4NU2 - chain A; structure by X-ray diffraction, 2.10 A resolution.

Chain A:
Protein: Antifreeze protein
Source organism: Flavobacterium frigoris PS1
UniProt: H7FWB6 (H7FWB6_9FLAO); residue numbers follow UniProt; this construct covers 29-276
Sequence (248 residues; row label = number of the first residue in the row):
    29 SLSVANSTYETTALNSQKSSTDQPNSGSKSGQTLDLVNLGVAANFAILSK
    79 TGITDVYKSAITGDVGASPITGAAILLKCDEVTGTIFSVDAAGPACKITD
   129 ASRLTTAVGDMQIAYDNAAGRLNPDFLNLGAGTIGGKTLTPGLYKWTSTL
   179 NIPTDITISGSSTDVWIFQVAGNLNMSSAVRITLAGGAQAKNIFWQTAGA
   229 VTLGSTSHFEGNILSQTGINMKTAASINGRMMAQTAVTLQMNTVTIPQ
Not modelled in the structure: 29-60
Disulfides: Cys107-Cys124
From the paper describing this entry:
  - contacts within the chain: Tyr143-Gln224 (hydrogen bond), Ile186-Trp194 (hydrophobic contact), Trp194-Ile221 (hydrophobic contact), Pro169-Trp194 (hydrophobic contact)

Overview:
The paper reports contacts within the chain involving Cys107, Cys124 and Tyr143 among others.
Chain A is Antifreeze protein (Flavobacterium frigoris PS1); the structure, Crystal structure of an
ice-binding protein (FfIBP) from the Antarctic bacterium, Flavobacterium frigoris PS1, was determined by X-ray
diffraction, deposited together with 4NU3 and 4NUH.
